2DTU - chains F and A of the 3 polymer chains in the assembly; structure by X-ray diffraction, 2.37 A resolution.

# Chain F
Molecule: 15-nt DNA strand
Sequence (15 nucleotides; row label = number of the first residue in the row):
   101 GCGGCTGTCA TAAGA

# Chain A
Protein: DNA polymerase
Organism: Enterobacteria phage RB69
Notes: EC 2.7.7.7
UniProt: Q38087 (DPOL_BPR69); residue numbers follow UniProt; this construct covers 1-253, 261-902
Amino-acid sequence (896 residues; row label = number of the first residue in the row; note: 7 numbers in that range are skipped by the numbering (no residue carries them; nothing is unmodelled there)):
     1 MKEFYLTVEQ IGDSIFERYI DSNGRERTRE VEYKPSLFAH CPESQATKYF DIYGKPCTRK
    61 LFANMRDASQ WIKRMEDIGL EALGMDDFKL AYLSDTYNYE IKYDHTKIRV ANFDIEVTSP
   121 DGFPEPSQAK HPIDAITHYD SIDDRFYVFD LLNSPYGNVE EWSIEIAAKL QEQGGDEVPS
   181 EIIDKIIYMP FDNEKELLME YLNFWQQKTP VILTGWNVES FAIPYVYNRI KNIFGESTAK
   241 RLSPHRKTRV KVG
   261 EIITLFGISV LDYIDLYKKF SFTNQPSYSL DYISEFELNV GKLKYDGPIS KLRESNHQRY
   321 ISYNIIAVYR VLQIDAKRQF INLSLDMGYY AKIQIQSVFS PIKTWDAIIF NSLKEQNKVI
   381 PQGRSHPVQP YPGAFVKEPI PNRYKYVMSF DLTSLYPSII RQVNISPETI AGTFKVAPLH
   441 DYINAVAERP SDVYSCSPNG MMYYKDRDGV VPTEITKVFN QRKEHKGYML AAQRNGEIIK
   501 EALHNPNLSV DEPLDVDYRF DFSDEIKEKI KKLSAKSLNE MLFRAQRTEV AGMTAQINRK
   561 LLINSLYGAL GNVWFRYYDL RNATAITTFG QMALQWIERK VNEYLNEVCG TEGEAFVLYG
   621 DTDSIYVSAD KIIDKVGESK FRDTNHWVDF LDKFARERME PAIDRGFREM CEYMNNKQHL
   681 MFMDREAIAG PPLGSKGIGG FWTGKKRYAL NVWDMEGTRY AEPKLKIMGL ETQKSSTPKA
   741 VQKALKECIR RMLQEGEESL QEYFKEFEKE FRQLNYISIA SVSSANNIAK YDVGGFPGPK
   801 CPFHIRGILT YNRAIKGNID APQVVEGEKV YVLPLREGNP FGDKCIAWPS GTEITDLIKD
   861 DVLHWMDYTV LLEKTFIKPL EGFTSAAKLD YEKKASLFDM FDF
Construct notes: engineered mutation Ala-222 (Asp in Q38087), Gly-253 (Ile in Q38087), Ala-327 (Asp in Q38087)
Curated features (UniProtKB/Swiss-Prot):
  - region: Thr-248 to Val-252, Glu-261 to Thr-264 (Beta hairpin), Lys-705 to Tyr-708 (Binding of DNA in B-conformation), Leu-897 to Asp-902 (Interaction with the polymerase clamp)
  - binding site (Mg(2+)): Asp-114, Glu-116, Asp-411, Leu-412, Asp-623
  - binding site (substrate): Ser-414 to Tyr-416, Arg-482, Lys-560
  - site: Asp-621 (Optimization of metal coordination by the polymerase active site), Lys-706 (Optimization of metal coordination by the polymerase active site), Asp-714 (Essential for viral replication)
  - mutagenesis: Leu-415 (L415A/G: Decreases base selectivity by several hundred fold; L415G/F: Increased misinsertion, increased mismatch extension and inefficient proofreading; L415M: No effect on base selectivity), Leu-561 (L561A: No effect on the ability to recognize damaged DNA. Increase in probability of nucleotide incorporation), Ser-565 (S565G: Increased incorporation efficiency of correct dNMPs; when associated with A-567), Tyr-567 (Y567A: Inserts both dCMP and dAMP opposite 8-oxoG rapidly and with equal efficiency. 100-fold increase of dAMP and dGMP when situated opposite guanidinohydantoin ...), Asp-621 (D621A: Drastic decrease in the efficiency of incorporation of dGMP), Lys-706 (K706A: Almost complete loss of polymerase activity), Asp-714 (D714A: Complete loss of viral replication)

# Chain F / chain A interface
Residue-residue contacts (22; chain F residue first):
  DT108(F) with Tyr-791(A), hydrogen bond to the phosphate
  DC109(F) with Asn-787(A), phosphate contact; Lys-790(A), salt bridge to the phosphate; Tyr-791(A), hydrogen bond to the phosphate; His-804(A), phosphate contact
  DA110(F) with Ser-783(A), phosphate contact; Ser-784(A), phosphate contact; Asn-786(A), hydrogen bond to the phosphate; His-804(A), salt bridge to the phosphate
  DT111(F) with Ser-735(A), hydrogen bond to the phosphate; Ser-783(A), phosphate contact; Ser-784(A), hydrogen bond to the phosphate; Lys-829(A), phosphate contact
  DA112(F) with Asn-284(A), phosphate contact; Gln-733(A), phosphate contact; Lys-734(A), phosphate contact; Ser-735(A), hydrogen bond to the phosphate
  DA113(F) with Met-728(A), phosphate contact
  DG114(F) with Met-728(A), phosphate contact
  DA115(F) with Phe-282(A), base contact; Tyr-416(A), phosphate contact; Asn-564(A), sugar contact
Interface residues without a listed pair, chain A (19 interface residues in all): Thr-283, Tyr-567, Pro-802

# In short
Chain F and chain A form an interface of 8 and 19 residues respectively; the contacts include 6 hydrogen bonds
and 2 salt bridges. Polar pairs include DT108(F)/Tyr-791(A), DC109(F)/Tyr-791(A) and DA110(F)/Asn-786(A).
Here chain F is a 15-nt DNA strand and chain A is DNA polymerase (Enterobacteria phage RB69). Entry 2DTU
(Crystal structure of the beta hairpin loop deletion variant of RB69 gp43 in complex with DNA ...) was
determined by X-ray diffraction.
